Entry 5OF4 (electron microscopy, 4.40 A resolution (low resolution: residue-level contacts below are approximate; hydrogen-bond / salt-bridge calls are withheld)); this record covers chains F and Y of the 10 polymer chains in the assembly.

# Chain F
Name: General transcription factor IIH subunit 3
Organism: Homo sapiens
UniProt: Q13889 (TF2H3_HUMAN); numbering as in UniProt (aligned over 1-308)
Sequence (308 residues; row label = number of the first residue in the row):
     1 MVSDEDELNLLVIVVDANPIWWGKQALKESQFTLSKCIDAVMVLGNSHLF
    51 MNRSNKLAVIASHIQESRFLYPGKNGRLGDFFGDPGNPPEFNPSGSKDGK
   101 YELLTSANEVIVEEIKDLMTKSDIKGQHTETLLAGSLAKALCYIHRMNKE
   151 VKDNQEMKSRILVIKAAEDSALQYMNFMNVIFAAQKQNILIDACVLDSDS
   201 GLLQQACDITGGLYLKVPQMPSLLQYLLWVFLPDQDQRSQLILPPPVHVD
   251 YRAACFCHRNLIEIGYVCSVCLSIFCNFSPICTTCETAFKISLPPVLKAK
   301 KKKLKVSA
Unresolved in the structure: 1-5, 73-98, 123-128, 243-308
Curated features (UniProtKB/Swiss-Prot):
  - zinc finger: C268 to C285 (C4-type)

# Chain Y
Name: Unassigned secondary structure elements (p52 region)
Organism: Homo sapiens
Sequence (232 residues; row label = number of the first residue in the row; note: 449 numbers in that range are skipped by the numbering (no residue carries them; nothing is unmodelled there); X marks 232 residues of unknown identity (built as UNK)):
    19 XXXXX
    25 XXXX
    36 XXXXXXXXXXXXXXX
    61 XXXXXXXXXXXXXXX
    92 XXXXXXXXXXXXXX
   107 XXXXXXXXXXXXX
   121 XXXXXXXXXXXXXXXXXXXXXXXXXXX
   236 XXXXXXXXXXXXXXX
   261 XXXXXXXXXXXX
   303 XXXXXXXXXXXXXXXXXX
   373 XXXXXXXXXXXXX
   498 XXXXXXXXXXXXXXX
   520 XXXXX
   530 XXXXX
   537 XXXXXXX
   601 XXXXXXXXXXXX
   641 XXXXXXXXXXXXXX
   662 XXXXXXXXXX
   687 XXXXXXXXXXXXX

# Chain F / chain Y interface
Chain F residues in contact with chain Y, 13 residues: N46, F50, M51, G99, K100, Y101, S222, Q225, Y226, L228, W229, L232, P233

# In short
Chain F and chain Y make no direct contact in this assembly.
Chain F is General transcription factor IIH subunit 3 and chain Y is Unassigned secondary structure elements
(p52 region), both from Homo sapiens; the structure, The cryo-EM structure of human TFIIH, was determined by
electron microscopy.
